6UZC - chains d and y of the 42 polymer chains in the assembly; structure by electron microscopy, 4.50 A resolution (low resolution: residue-level contacts below are approximate; hydrogen-bond / salt-bridge calls are withheld).

# Chain d (and y)
Molecule: Major capsid protein
From: Enterobacteria phage T4
Notes: chain y of this document is another copy of the same molecule, construct and numbering; everything in this record applies to it too
UniProt: P04535 (CAPSH_BPT4); residues 1-521 here = UniProt positions 1-521
Chain sequence (521 residues; numbered 1 to 521; the number before each row is that of its first residue):
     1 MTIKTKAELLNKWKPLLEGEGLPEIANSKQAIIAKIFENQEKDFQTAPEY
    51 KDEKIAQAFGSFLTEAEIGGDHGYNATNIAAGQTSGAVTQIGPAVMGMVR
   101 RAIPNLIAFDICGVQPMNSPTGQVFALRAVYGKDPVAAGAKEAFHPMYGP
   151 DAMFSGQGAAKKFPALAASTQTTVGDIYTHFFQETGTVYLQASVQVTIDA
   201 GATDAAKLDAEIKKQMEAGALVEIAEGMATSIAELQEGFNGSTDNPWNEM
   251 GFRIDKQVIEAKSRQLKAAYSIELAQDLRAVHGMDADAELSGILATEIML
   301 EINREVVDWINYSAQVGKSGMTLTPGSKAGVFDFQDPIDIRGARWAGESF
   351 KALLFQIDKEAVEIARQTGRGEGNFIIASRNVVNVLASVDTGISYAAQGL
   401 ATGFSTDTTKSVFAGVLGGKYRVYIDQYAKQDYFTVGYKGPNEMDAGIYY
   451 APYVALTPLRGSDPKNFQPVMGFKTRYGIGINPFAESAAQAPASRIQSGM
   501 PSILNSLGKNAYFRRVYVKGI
Unresolved in the structure: 1-65
Swiss-Prot annotation at these positions:
  - site: E65, A66 (Cleavage)

# Interface between chain d and chain y
Residue-residue contacts (44; chain d residue first):
  A66(d) - K133(y)
  A66(d) - P135(y)
  E67(d) - G251(y)
  E67(d) - F252(y)
  A81(d) - K256(y)
  Q83(d) - I496(y)
  T84(d) - R495(y)
  G86(d) - V136(y)
  G86(d) - R495(y)
  A87(d) - P135(y)
  A87(d) - V136(y)
  A87(d) - R253(y)
  A87(d) - I254(y)
  A87(d) - R495(y)
  V88(d) - R253(y)
  V88(d) - I254(y)
  V88(d) - R495(y)
  T89(d) - I254(y)
  T89(d) - K256(y)
  T89(d) - R495(y)
  Q90(d) - F125(y)
  Q90(d) - K256(y)
  I91(d) - Q123(y)
  I91(d) - F125(y)
  I91(d) - K256(y)
  E273(d) - K474(y)
  E273(d) - R476(y)
  Q276(d) - Y453(y)
  Q276(d) - V454(y)
  Q276(d) - R476(y)
  D277(d) - P120(y)
  D277(d) - Y453(y)
  D277(d) - R476(y)
  A280(d) - Y453(y)
  P464(d) - S462(y)
  P464(d) - D463(y)
  P464(d) - V470(y)
  K465(d) - K267(y)
  F467(d) - L459(y)
  F467(d) - R460(y)
  F467(d) - G461(y)
  F467(d) - V470(y)
  F467(d) - M471(y)
  F467(d) - G472(y)
Other interface residues (no listed pair), chain d (20 interface residues in all): G82, I272
Other interface residues (no listed pair), chain y (30 interface residues in all): S119, E249, P464, S494

# In short
20 residues of chain d face 30 of chain y across their interface.
Chain d and chain y are both Major capsid protein (Enterobacteria phage T4); the structure, Portal vertex
structure of bacteriophage T4, was determined by electron microscopy.
